7RDQ - chains F and H of the 9 polymer chains in the assembly; structure by electron microscopy, 3.00 A resolution.

[Chain F]
Protein: RNA polymerase sigma factor SigA
From: Thermus thermophilus HB8
Reference sequence: Q5SKW1 (Q5SKW1_THET8); numbering as in UniProt (aligned over 1-423)
Amino-acid sequence (423 residues; numbered 1 to 423; the number before each row is that of its first residue):
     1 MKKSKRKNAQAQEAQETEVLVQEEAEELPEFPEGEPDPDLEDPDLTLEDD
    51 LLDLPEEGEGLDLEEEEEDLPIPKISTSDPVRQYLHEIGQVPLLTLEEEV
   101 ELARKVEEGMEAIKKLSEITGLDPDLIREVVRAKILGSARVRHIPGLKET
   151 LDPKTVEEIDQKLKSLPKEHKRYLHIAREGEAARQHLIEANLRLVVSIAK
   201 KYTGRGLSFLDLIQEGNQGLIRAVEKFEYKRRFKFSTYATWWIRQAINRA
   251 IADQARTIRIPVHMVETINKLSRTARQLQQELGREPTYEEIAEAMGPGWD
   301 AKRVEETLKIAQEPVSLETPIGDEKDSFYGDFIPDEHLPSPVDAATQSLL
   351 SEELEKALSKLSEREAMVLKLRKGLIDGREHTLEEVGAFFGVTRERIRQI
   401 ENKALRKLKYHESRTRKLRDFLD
Disordered / not traced: 1-74
What the authors report for this chain:
  - binding site for the 11-nt RNA strand: Thr77, Asp323 to Asp326

[Chain H]
Molecule: DNA (31-MER) nontemplate strand
Sequence (33 nucleotides; row label = number of the first residue in the row):
     1 GTGTGCTATAATGGGAGCTGGCACGGATGCAGG
Disordered / not traced: 32-33

[Chain F / chain H interface]
Contacting residue pairs (44; chain F residue first):
  Val81(F) - DG14(H)  base contact
  Arg82(F) - DG14(H)  base contact
  Leu85(F) - DG13(H)  base contact
  Leu85(F) - DG14(H)  base contact
  His86(F) - DG13(H)  base contact
  Gly89(F) - DG13(H)  base contact
  Asn191(F) - DT12(H)  base contact
  Arg193(F) - DT12(H)  base contact
  Arg193(F) - DG13(H)  sugar contact
  Leu194(F) - DT12(H)  hydrogen bond to the base
  Ser197(F) - DT12(H)  sugar contact
  Lys200(F) - DG14(H)  salt bridge to the phosphate
  Lys200(F) - DG15(H)  phosphate contact
  Phe209(F) - DG14(H)  sugar contact
  Arg222(F) - DC6(H)  salt bridge to the phosphate
  Lys226(F) - DC6(H)  salt bridge to the phosphate
  Phe227(F) - DA8(H)  base contact
  Glu228(F) - DA8(H)  base contact
  Arg231(F) - DA8(H)  hydrogen bond to the base
  Phe233(F) - DT9(H)  sugar contact
  Phe233(F) - DA10(H)  phosphate contact
  Lys234(F) - DA10(H)  hydrogen bond to the phosphate
  Lys234(F) - DA11(H)  salt bridge to the phosphate
  Ser236(F) - DA10(H)  sugar contact
  Ser236(F) - DA11(H)  hydrogen bond to the phosphate
  Thr237(F) - DT9(H)  phosphate contact
  Thr237(F) - DA10(H)  hydrogen bond to the phosphate
  Thr237(F) - DA11(H)  base contact
  Tyr238(F) - DT7(H)  hydrogen bond to the phosphate
  Tyr238(F) - DA8(H)  stacking on the base
  Thr240(F) - DA11(H)  hydrogen bond to the base
  Trp241(F) - DT7(H)  base contact
  Trp242(F) - DC6(H)  phosphate contact
  Gln245(F) - DC6(H)  base contact
  Gln245(F) - DT7(H)  base contact
  Arg249(F) - DT4(H)  base contact
  Arg249(F) - DG5(H)  hydrogen bond to the base
  Arg249(F) - DC6(H)  base contact
  Arg259(F) - DG3(H)  salt bridge to the phosphate
  Pro261(F) - DT2(H)  phosphate contact
  Pro261(F) - DG3(H)  phosphate contact
  Val262(F) - DT4(H)  base contact
  His263(F) - DG1(H)  sugar contact
  His263(F) - DT2(H)  salt bridge to the phosphate
Also at the interface, not in a pair above, chain F (36 interface residues in all): Asp79, Ile88, Leu93, Glu99, Ala190, Val196

[In short]
36 residues of chain F face 15 of chain H across their interface; the contacts include 8 hydrogen bonds, 6
salt bridges and 1 aromatic stacking contact. Among the polar pairs are Leu194(F)-DT12(H), Arg231(F)-DA8(H)
and Thr240(F)-DA11(H). From the paper: a binding site for the 11-nt RNA strand at Thr77(F) and Asp323(F).
Here chain F is RNA polymerase sigma factor SigA (Thermus thermophilus HB8) and chain H is DNA (31-MER)
nontemplate strand. Entry 7RDQ (Cryo-EM structure of Thermus thermophilus reiterative transcription complex
with 11nt oligo-G RNA) was determined by electron microscopy, deposited together with 7MLB, 7MLI and 7MLJ.
